Entry 5IH2 (X-ray diffraction, 1.80 A resolution); this record covers chains A and M.

Chain A:
Name: Adapter molecule crk
From: Mus musculus
UniProt: Q64010 (CRK_MOUSE); residue numbers follow UniProt; this construct covers 134-191
Amino-acid sequence (58 residues; numbered 134 to 191; the number before each row is that of its first residue):
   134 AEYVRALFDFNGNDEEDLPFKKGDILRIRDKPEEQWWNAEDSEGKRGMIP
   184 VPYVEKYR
Bound ions: Na+ site 1 near Ala134 (its only coordinating residue here); Na+ site 2 near Arg179 (its only coordinating residue here)

Chain M:
Name: Proline rich Peptide
Amino-acid sequence (12 residues; numbered -1 to 10; the number before each row is that of its first residue; numbers below 1 keep their minus sign (ACE-1 is residue -1)):
    -1 XYEKPALPRKRX
Modified / non-standard residues: ACE (acetyl group) at position -1; NH2 (amino group) at position 10

Interface between chain A and chain M:
Contacting residue pairs (22; chain A residue first):
  Phe141(A) - ACE_-1(M)
  Phe141(A) - Tyr0(M)
  Phe141(A) - Glu1(M)
  Phe141(A) - Lys2(M)
  Phe141(A) - Pro3(M)
  Asp142(A) - Lys2(M)  hydrogen bond (backbone-side chain)
  Phe143(A) - Leu5(M)  hydrophobic
  Asp147(A) - Lys8(M)  salt bridge
  Glu149(A) - Lys8(M)  salt bridge
  Asp150(A) - Lys8(M)  salt bridge
  Glu166(A) - Arg9(M)  salt bridge
  Gln168(A) - Pro6(M)
  Trp169(A) - Pro6(M)  hydrogen bond (side chain-backbone)
  Trp169(A) - Arg7(M)  hydrogen bond (side chain-backbone)
  Trp169(A) - Lys8(M)
  Pro183(A) - Leu5(M)  hydrophobic
  Pro183(A) - Pro6(M)
  Pro185(A) - Pro3(M)
  Pro185(A) - Pro6(M)
  Tyr186(A) - Lys2(M)
  Tyr186(A) - Pro3(M)
  Tyr186(A) - Leu5(M)
Other interface residues (no listed pair), chain A (13 interface residues in all): Asn146
Other interface residues (no listed pair), chain M (11 interface residues in all): Ala4
The authors on this interface:
  - interface residues, chain A: Phe141(A), Phe143(A), Asp147(A), Glu149(A), Asp150(A), Trp169(A), Pro183(A), Pro185(A), Tyr186(A)

In short:
Chain A and chain M form an interface of 13 and 11 residues respectively, with 3 hydrogen bonds and 4 salt
bridges. Polar contacts include Asp147(A)-Lys8(M), Glu149(A)-Lys8(M) and Asp150(A)-Lys8(M). From the paper:
interface residues Phe141(A), Phe143(A) and Asp147(A) among others.
Chain A is Adapter molecule crk (Mus musculus) and chain M is Proline rich Peptide; the structure, Structure,
thermodynamics, and the role of conformational dynamics in the interactions between the N-terminal SH3 domain
..., was determined by X-ray diffraction.
